1U6S - chains A and B; structure by X-ray diffraction, 2.30 A resolution.

== Chain A (and B) ==
Name: 3-oxoacyl-[acyl-carrier-protein] synthase III
Organism: Mycobacterium tuberculosis
Notes: EC 2.3.1.41; chain B of this document is another copy of the same molecule, construct and numbering; everything in this record applies to it too
Reference sequence: P0A574 (FABH_MYCTU); the construct lacks a stretch of the UniProt sequence and is renumbered around it, so the offset changes along the chain: -10 to -1 = UniProt 1-10; 1-202 = UniProt 11-212; 203-263 = UniProt 217-277; 264-317 = UniProt 279-332
Chain sequence (335 residues; each row starts with the number of its first residue; note: 1 number in that range is skipped by the numbering (no residue carries it; nothing is unmodelled there); a row labelled like 202A-202D holds insertion residues (202A, then the next letters in order); numbers below 1 keep their minus sign (Met-10 is residue -10)):
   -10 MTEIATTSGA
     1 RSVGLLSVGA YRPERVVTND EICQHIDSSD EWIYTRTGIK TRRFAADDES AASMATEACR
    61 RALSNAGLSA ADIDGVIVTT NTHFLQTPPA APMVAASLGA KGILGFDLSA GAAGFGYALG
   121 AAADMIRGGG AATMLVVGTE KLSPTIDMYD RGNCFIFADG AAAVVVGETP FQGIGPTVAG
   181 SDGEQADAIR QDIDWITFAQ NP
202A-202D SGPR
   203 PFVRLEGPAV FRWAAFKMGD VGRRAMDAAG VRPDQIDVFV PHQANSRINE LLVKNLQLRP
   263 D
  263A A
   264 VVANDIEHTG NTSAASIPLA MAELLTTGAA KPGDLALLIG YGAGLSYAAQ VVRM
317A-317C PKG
Unresolved in the structure: 317C
Differences from the reference sequence: engineered mutation Ala112 (Cys122 in P0A574)
Residues lining bound ligands:
  - dodecyl-coa (DCC), molecule 1: Ile26, Asp27, Ser28, Ser29, Trp32, Arg36, Thr37, Asn81, Gly111, Ala112, Leu142, Thr145, Arg151, Gly152, Phe155, Ile156, Phe157, Ile189, Gln191, Trp195, Arg202D, Pro203, Phe204, Val205, Leu207, Gly209, Pro210, Val212, Phe213, His244, Ala246, Asn247, Ile250, Asn274, Ser276, Tyr304, Gly305, Ala306
  - dodecyl-coa (DCC), molecule 2: Gln86, Thr87, Ile196

== Chain A / chain B interface ==
Contacting residue pairs (153):
  Met-10(A) - Arg316(B)
  Thr-9(A) - Gly232(B)
  Thr-9(A) - Gln237(B)  hydrogen bond
  Thr-9(A) - Arg316(B)  hydrogen bond (backbone-side chain)
  Glu-8(A) - Phe171(B)
  Glu-8(A) - Gln172(B)  hydrogen bond (side chain-backbone)
  Ile-7(A) - Gln172(B)
  Ile-7(A) - Gly173(B)
  Ile-7(A) - Ile174(B)
  Ile-7(A) - Gly175(B)
  Ile-7(A) - Ala231(B)
  Ile-7(A) - Val315(B)
  Ile-7(A) - Arg316(B)
  Ala-6(A) - Pro176(B)
  Ala-6(A) - Ala230(B)
  Ala-6(A) - Ala231(B)  hydrogen bond (backbone-backbone)
  Thr-5(A) - Gln172(B)  hydrogen bond
  Thr-4(A) - Pro176(B)
  Arg1(A) - Thr-5(B)
  Asn81(A) - Gln86(B)  hydrogen bond (backbone-side chain)
  Asn81(A) - Thr87(B)
  Thr82(A) - Gln86(B)
  His83(A) - Gln86(B)  hydrogen bond (backbone-side chain)
  Phe84(A) - Gln86(B)
  Phe84(A) - Gln191(B)
  Phe84(A) - Asp194(B)
  Phe84(A) - Trp195(B)  hydrogen bond (backbone-backbone)
  Phe84(A) - Ile196(B)  hydrophobic
  Leu85(A) - Gln191(B)
  Leu85(A) - Asp194(B)
  Gln86(A) - Asn81(B)  hydrogen bond (side chain-backbone)
  Gln86(A) - Thr82(B)
  Gln86(A) - His83(B)  hydrogen bond (side chain-backbone)
  Gln86(A) - Phe84(B)
  Gln86(A) - Gln191(B)  hydrogen bond (backbone-side chain)
  Gln86(A) - Trp195(B)  hydrogen bond
  Thr87(A) - Asn81(B)
  Thr87(A) - Ile189(B)
  Thr87(A) - Arg190(B)
  Thr87(A) - Gln191(B)  hydrogen bond (backbone-backbone)
  Thr87(A) - Ala306(B)
  Pro88(A) - Ala186(B)
  Pro88(A) - Ile189(B)
  Pro88(A) - Arg190(B)
  Pro88(A) - Gly307(B)
  Pro89(A) - Ser109(B)
  Pro89(A) - Ala110(B)  hydrophobic
  Pro89(A) - Gly111(B)
  Pro89(A) - Ala306(B)
  Pro89(A) - Gly307(B)
  Pro92(A) - Gly183(B)
  Pro92(A) - Gly307(B)
  Pro92(A) - Ser309(B)
  Met93(A) - Ala186(B)  hydrophobic
  Ala96(A) - Gly183(B)
  Ala96(A) - Glu184(B)
  Lys101(A) - Ser181(B)
  Lys101(A) - Asp182(B)  salt bridge
  Lys101(A) - Gly183(B)  hydrogen bond (backbone-backbone)
  Lys101(A) - Glu184(B)
  Gly102(A) - Gly180(B)
  Gly102(A) - Ser181(B)  hydrogen bond (backbone-backbone)
  Ile103(A) - Gly180(B)
  Ile103(A) - Ser181(B)  hydrogen bond (backbone-side chain)
  Leu104(A) - Tyr117(B)
  Leu104(A) - Ala179(B)
  Leu104(A) - Gly180(B)
  Gly105(A) - Tyr117(B)  hydrogen bond (backbone-side chain)
  Phe106(A) - Leu108(B)  hydrophobic
  Phe106(A) - Ser109(B)
  Phe106(A) - Ala110(B)  hydrophobic
  Phe106(A) - Tyr117(B)  hydrophobic
  Asp107(A) - Asp107(B)
  Asp107(A) - Leu108(B)
  Asp107(A) - Ser109(B)  hydrogen bond (backbone-backbone)
  Leu108(A) - Phe106(B)  hydrophobic
  Leu108(A) - Asp107(B)
  Ser109(A) - Pro89(B)
  Ser109(A) - Phe106(B)
  Ser109(A) - Asp107(B)  hydrogen bond (backbone-backbone)
  Ala110(A) - Pro89(B)  hydrophobic
  Ala110(A) - Phe106(B)  hydrophobic
  Gly111(A) - Pro89(B)
  Tyr117(A) - Leu104(B)
  Tyr117(A) - Gly105(B)  hydrogen bond (side chain-backbone)
  Tyr117(A) - Phe106(B)  hydrophobic
  Asp124(A) - Asp124(B)
  Asp124(A) - Met125(B)
  Met125(A) - Asp124(B)
  Pro144(A) - Ile196(B)
  Phe171(A) - Glu-8(B)
  Gln172(A) - Glu-8(B)  hydrogen bond (backbone-side chain)
  Gln172(A) - Ile-7(B)
  Gln172(A) - Ala-6(B)
  Gln172(A) - Thr-5(B)  hydrogen bond
  Gly173(A) - Ile-7(B)
  Ile174(A) - Ile-7(B)
  Gly175(A) - Ile-7(B)
  Pro176(A) - Thr-4(B)
  Ala179(A) - Leu104(B)
  Gly180(A) - Gly102(B)
  Gly180(A) - Ile103(B)
  Gly180(A) - Leu104(B)
  Ser181(A) - Lys101(B)  hydrogen bond (side chain-backbone)
  Ser181(A) - Gly102(B)  hydrogen bond (backbone-backbone)
  Ser181(A) - Ile103(B)  hydrogen bond (side chain-backbone)
  Asp182(A) - Lys101(B)  salt bridge
  Gly183(A) - Pro92(B)
  Gly183(A) - Ala96(B)
  Gly183(A) - Lys101(B)  hydrogen bond (backbone-backbone)
  Glu184(A) - Ala96(B)
  Glu184(A) - Lys101(B)
  Ala186(A) - Pro88(B)
  Ala186(A) - Met93(B)  hydrophobic
  Ile189(A) - Thr87(B)
  Ile189(A) - Pro88(B)
  Arg190(A) - Thr87(B)
  Arg190(A) - Pro88(B)
  Gln191(A) - Phe84(B)
  Gln191(A) - Leu85(B)
  Gln191(A) - Gln86(B)  hydrogen bond (side chain-backbone)
  Gln191(A) - Thr87(B)  hydrogen bond (backbone-backbone)
  Asp194(A) - Phe84(B)
  Asp194(A) - Leu85(B)
  Trp195(A) - Phe84(B)  hydrogen bond (backbone-backbone)
  Trp195(A) - Gln86(B)  hydrogen bond
  Trp195(A) - Trp195(B)  hydrophobic
  Ile196(A) - Phe84(B)  hydrophobic
  Ile196(A) - Pro144(B)  hydrophobic
  Phe198(A) - Phe198(B)  hydrophobic
  Phe198(A) - Ala199(B)  hydrophobic
  Ala199(A) - Phe198(B)  hydrophobic
  Ala199(A) - Arg202D(B)
  Pro202(A) - Phe198(B)  hydrophobic
  Pro202(A) - Pro202(B)
  Ala230(A) - Ala-6(B)
  Ala231(A) - Glu-8(B)
  Ala231(A) - Ile-7(B)
  Ala231(A) - Ala-6(B)  hydrogen bond (backbone-backbone)
  Gln237(A) - Thr-9(B)
  Leu298(A) - Thr-9(B)
  Leu298(A) - Ile-7(B)  hydrophobic
  Ala306(A) - Thr87(B)
  Ala306(A) - Pro89(B)
  Gly307(A) - Pro88(B)
  Gly307(A) - Pro89(B)
  Gly307(A) - Pro92(B)
  Ser309(A) - Pro89(B)
  Ser309(A) - Pro92(B)
  Val315(A) - Ile-7(B)  hydrophobic
  Arg316(A) - Met-10(B)
  Arg316(A) - Thr-9(B)  hydrogen bond (side chain-backbone)
  Arg316(A) - Ile-7(B)
Interface residues without a listed pair, chain A (74 interface residues in all): Gly128, Ile193, Ser202A, Arg202D, Gly232, Val233, Leu308, Val314
Interface residues without a listed pair, chain B (73 interface residues in all): Arg127, Gly128, Ile193, Val233, Leu298, Leu308, Val314

== In short ==
74 residues of chain A face 73 of chain B across their interface; the contacts include 32 hydrogen bonds and 2
salt bridges. Polar contacts include Lys101(A)-Asp182(B), Thr-9(A)-Gln237(B) and Thr-9(A)-Arg316(B). Bound to
chain A: dodecyl-coa.
Chain A and chain B are both 3-oxoacyl-[acyl-carrier-protein] synthase III (Mycobacterium tuberculosis); the
structure, Crystal Structure of the Complex Between Mycobacterium Tuberculosis Beta-Ketoacyl-Acyl Carrier
Protein Synthase III and Lauroyl Coenzyme ..., was determined by X-ray diffraction (same publication as 1U6E).
